PDB entry 8CZD | electron microscopy, 4.60 A resolution (low resolution: residue-level contacts below are approximate; hydrogen-bond / salt-bridge calls are withheld) | chains I and J of the 20 polymer chains in the assembly

# Chain I (and J)
Name: B-cell lymphoma/leukemia 10
Organism: Homo sapiens
Notes: chain J of this document is another copy of the same molecule, construct and numbering; everything in this record applies to it too
Reference sequence: O95999 (BCL10_HUMAN); numbering as in UniProt (aligned over 10-115)
Chain sequence (106 residues; numbered 10 to 115; the number before each row is that of its first residue):
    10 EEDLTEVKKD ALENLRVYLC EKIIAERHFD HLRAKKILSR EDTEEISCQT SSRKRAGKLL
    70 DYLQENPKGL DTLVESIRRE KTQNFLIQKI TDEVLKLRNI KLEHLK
Sequence notes: engineered mutation Q58 (Arg in O95999)
Curated features (UniProtKB/Swiss-Prot):
  - cross-link (Glycyl lysine isopeptide (Lys-Gly)): K17 (interchain with G-Cter in ubiquitin), K31 (interchain with G-Cter in ubiquitin), K63 (interchain with G-Cter in ubiquitin)
  - natural variant: V16 (V16E: Found in a MALT lymphoma sample; uncertain significance), K31 (K31E: Found in a MALT lymphoma sample; uncertain significance), T52 (T52I: Found in a mesothelioma sample; uncertain significance), C57 (C57R: Found in a MALT lymphoma sample; uncertain significance), Q58 (R58Q: this construct carries the variant), R64 (R64K: Found in a MALT lymphoma sample; uncertain significance), D101 (D101E: Found in a MALT lymphoma sample; uncertain significance)
  - mutagenesis: K17 (K17R: Decreased linear ubiquitination and impaired ability to activate NF-kappa-B; when associated with R-31 and R-63), L28 (L28A: Abolishes cell death-inducing capability), K31 (K31R: Decreased ubiquitination and ability to bind NEMO; when associated with 63-R--R-67. Decreased ubiquitination and ability to bind NEMO, impaired ability to activate NF-kappa-B ...), R36 (R36E: Abolished homomultimerization and formation of a CBM complex, abolished ability to activate NF-kappa-B), L41 (L41A: Abolishes cell death-inducing capability; L41Q: Abolishes NF-kappa-B activation and homo/heterodimerization), I46 (I46A: Abolishes cell death-inducing capability), L47 (L47A: Abolishes cell death-inducing capability), E50 to D51 (Abolished homomultimerization and formation of a CBM complex), E50 (E50R: Abolished homomultimerization and formation of a CBM complex, abolished ability to activate NF-kappa-B), E53 (E53A: Abolishes cell death-inducing capability; E53R: Abolished homomultimerization and formation of a CBM complex, abolished ability to activate NF-kappa-B), I55 (I55A: Abolishes cell death-inducing capability), K63 to K67 (Decreased ubiquitination and ability to bind NEMO; when associated with R-31), 4 further mutagenesis entries in UniProt

# Interface between chain I and chain J
Pairs across the interface - 9 pairs, chain I then chain J:
  S48(I) - R62(J)
  R49(I) - S61(J)
  E50(I) - S60(J)
  E50(I) - R62(J)
  E53(I) - S61(J)
  E54(I) - S60(J)
  C57(I) - T59(J)
  Q58(I) - C57(J)
  Q58(I) - Q58(J)
Interface residues without a listed pair, chain J (7 interface residues in all): K63

# In short
Chain I and chain J each contribute 7 residues to their interface. From UniProt: 33 mutagenesis sites on chain
I.
Chain I and chain J are both B-cell lymphoma/leukemia 10 (Homo sapiens); the structure, Cryo-EM structure of
BCL10 R58Q filament, was determined by electron microscopy (same publication as 8CZO).
